7XFC - chains G and J of the 10 polymer chains in the assembly; structure by electron microscopy, 2.90 A resolution.

# Chain G
Protein: Histone H2A type 1
Organism: Xenopus laevis
Reference sequence: P06897 (H2A1_XENLA); residues 0-129 here correspond to UniProt positions 1-130 (UniProt number = residue number + 1)
Amino-acid sequence (130 residues; row label = number of the first residue in the row; numbering starts at 0):
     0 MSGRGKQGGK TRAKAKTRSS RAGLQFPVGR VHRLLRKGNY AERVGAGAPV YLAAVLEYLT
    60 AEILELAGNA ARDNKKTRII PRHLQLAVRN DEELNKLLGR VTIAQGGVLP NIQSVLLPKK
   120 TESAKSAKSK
Disordered / not traced: 0-10, 119-129
Differences from the reference sequence: conflict Arg99 (Gly100 in P06897)
UniProt features mapped onto this chain:
  - modified residue: Ser1 (N-acetylserine), Lys5 (N6-(2-hydroxyisobutyryl)lysine), Lys9 (N6-(2-hydroxyisobutyryl)lysine), Lys36 (N6-(2-hydroxyisobutyryl)lysine), Lys74 (N6-(2-hydroxyisobutyryl)lysine), Lys75 (N6-(2-hydroxyisobutyryl)lysine), Lys95 (N6-(2-hydroxyisobutyryl)lysine), Gln104 (N5-methylglutamine), Lys118 (N6-(2-hydroxyisobutyryl)lysine)
  - cross-link (Glycyl lysine isopeptide (Lys-Gly)): Lys13 (interchain with G-Cter in ubiquitin), Lys15 (interchain with G-Cter in ubiquitin), Lys119 (interchain with G-Cter in ubiquitin)

# Chain J
Molecule: 152-nt DNA strand
Organism: Xenopus laevis
Sequence (152 nucleotides; each row starts with the number of its first residue; numbers below 1 keep their minus sign (DC-74 is residue -74)):
   -74 CCTGGAGAAT CCCGGTGCCG AGGCCGCTCA ATTGGTCGTA GACAGCTCTA GCACCGCTTA
   -14 AACGCACGTA CGCGCTGTCC CCCGCGTTTT AACCGCCAAG GGGACTACTC CCTAGTCTCC
    46 AGGCACGTGT CAGATATATA CATCCTGTGC AT
Disordered / not traced: -74 to -73, 71-77

# Chain G / chain J interface
Contacting residue pairs (14; chain G residue first):
  Arg11(G) with DT-42(J), base contact
  Ala12(G) with DG-41(J), phosphate contact
  Lys13(G) with DT-42(J), phosphate contact
  Ala14(G) with DT-43(J), phosphate contact; DT-42(J), phosphate contact
  Lys15(G) with DT-43(J), phosphate contact; DT-42(J), hydrogen bond to the phosphate
  Thr16(G) with DT-43(J), phosphate contact
  Arg17(G) with DT-43(J), salt bridge to the phosphate
  Arg20(G) with DT-42(J), salt bridge to the phosphate
  Arg29(G) with DA-44(J), phosphate contact
  Arg32(G) with DA-44(J), salt bridge to the phosphate
  Arg42(G) with DA-35(J), phosphate contact
  Arg77(G) with DA-54(J), sugar contact
Interface residues without a listed pair, chain G (13 interface residues in all): Gly28
Interface residues without a listed pair, chain J (7 interface residues in all): DG-53

# Overview
Chain G and chain J form an interface of 13 and 7 residues respectively; the contacts include 1 hydrogen bond
and 3 salt bridges. Polar contacts include Lys15(G)-DT-42(J), Arg17(G)-DT-43(J) and Arg20(G)-DT-42(J).
Here chain G is Histone H2A type 1 and chain J is a 152-nt DNA strand, both from Xenopus laevis. Entry 7XFC
(Structure of nucleosome-DI complex (-30I, Apo state)) was determined by electron microscopy together with
7XFH, 7XFI, 7XFJ, 7XFL, 7XFM and 7XFN from the same study.
